9F5I - chains A and B of the 7 polymer chains in the assembly; structure by electron microscopy, 3.00 A resolution.

# Chain A (and B)
Protein: Large T antigen
Organism: Betapolyomavirus macacae
Notes: EC 3.6.4.-; chain B of this document is another copy of the same molecule, construct and numbering; everything in this record applies to it too
Reference sequence: P03070 (LT_SV40); residue numbers follow UniProt; this construct covers 266-627
Chain sequence (362 residues; numbered 266 to 627; the number before each row is that of its first residue):
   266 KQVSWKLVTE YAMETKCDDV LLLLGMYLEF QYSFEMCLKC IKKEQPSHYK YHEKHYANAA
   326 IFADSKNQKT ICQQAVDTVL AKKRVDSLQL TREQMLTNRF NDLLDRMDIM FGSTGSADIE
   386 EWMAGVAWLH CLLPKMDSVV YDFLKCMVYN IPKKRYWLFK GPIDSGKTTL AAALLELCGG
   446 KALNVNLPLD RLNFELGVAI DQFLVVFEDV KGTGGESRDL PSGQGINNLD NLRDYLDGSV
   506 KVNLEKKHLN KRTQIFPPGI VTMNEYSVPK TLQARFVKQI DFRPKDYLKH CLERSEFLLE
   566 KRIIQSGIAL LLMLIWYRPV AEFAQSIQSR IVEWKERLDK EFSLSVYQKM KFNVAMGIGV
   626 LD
Small-molecule neighbours: ATP (adenosine-5'-triphosphate): P427, I428, D429, S430, G431, K432, T433, T434, D474, N529, R548, P549, K550, K554, L557, L564
Curated features (UniProtKB/Swiss-Prot):
  - binding site (Zn(2+)): C302, C305, H313, H317
  - binding site (ATP): G426 to T433

# Interface between chain A and chain B
Pairs across the interface - 40 pairs, chain A then chain B:
  D284(A) - R349(B)  salt bridge
  L286(A) - D342(B)
  L286(A) - A346(B)
  L287(A) - L353(B)  hydrophobic
  G290(A) - A346(B)
  G290(A) - V350(B)
  M291(A) - V350(B)
  M291(A) - Q354(B)
  L293(A) - T343(B)
  E294(A) - V350(B)
  Q310(A) - Q354(B)
  D329(A) - K271(B)  salt bridge
  S330(A) - Q339(B)  hydrogen bond (backbone-side chain)
  K331(A) - Q267(B)  hydrogen bond
  K331(A) - W270(B)
  K331(A) - Q339(B)
  Q333(A) - Q339(B)  hydrogen bond
  D429(A) - K418(B)  salt bridge
  T433(A) - S504(B)
  A447(A) - N508(B)
  L448(A) - N508(B)
  N451(A) - N496(B)
  R456(A) - L454(B)  hydrogen bond (side chain-backbone)
  R456(A) - N458(B)
  K476(A) - D495(B)  salt bridge
  K476(A) - R498(B)
  D484(A) - P534(B)
  D484(A) - K535(B)  hydrogen bond (side chain-backbone)
  D484(A) - T536(B)  hydrogen bond (side chain-backbone)
  P486(A) - D495(B)
  K512(A) - K511(B)  hydrogen bond (side chain-backbone)
  K512(A) - L514(B)  hydrogen bond (side chain-backbone)
  H513(A) - H513(B)
  L564(A) - P417(B)
  E565(A) - I416(B)
  R567(A) - N415(B)  hydrogen bond (side chain-backbone)
  R567(A) - P417(B)
  R567(A) - G503(B)  hydrogen bond (side chain-backbone)
  R567(A) - I520(B)
  Q570(A) - S504(B)  hydrogen bond
Also at the interface, not in a pair above, chain A (39 interface residues in all): L289, N332, K334, I428, A437, K446, N449, V463, D474, K511, L514, N529
Also at the interface, not in a pair above, chain B (37 interface residues in all): L345, D455, V505, K512, N515, T518, A539

# Summary
39 residues of chain A and 37 residues of chain B are in contact; the contacts include 11 hydrogen bonds and 4
salt bridges. Polar pairs include D284(A)-R349(B), D329(A)-K271(B) and D429(A)-K418(B). Ligands of chain A:
ATP.
Both chains are Large T antigen (Betapolyomavirus macacae). Entry 9F5I (Active SV40 LTAg complex with DNA (3D
variability component_000, frame_005)) was determined by electron microscopy (same publication as 9EVH, 9EVP,
9F3T, 9F3U, 9F73, 9F74 and 14 further entries).
